Entry 2KG0 (solution NMR); this record covers chains A and B.

# Chain A
Name: Heterogeneous nuclear ribonucleoprotein F
From: Homo sapiens
Notes: fragment: hnRNP F, residue 103-194
Reference sequence: P52597 (HNRPF_HUMAN); numbering as in UniProt (aligned over 103-194)
Sequence (126 residues; each row starts with the number of its first residue):
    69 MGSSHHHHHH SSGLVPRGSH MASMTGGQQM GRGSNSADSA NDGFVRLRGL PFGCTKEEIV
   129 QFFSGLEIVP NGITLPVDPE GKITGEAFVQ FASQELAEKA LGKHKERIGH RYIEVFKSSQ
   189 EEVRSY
Not modelled in the structure: 69-102
Differences from the reference sequence: expression tag (69-102)
From the paper describing this entry:
  - binding site for the 6-nt RNA strand (chain B): Arg-116, Leu-118, Phe-120, Lys-150, Lys-173, Arg-179, Tyr-180, Glu-182, Phe-184
  - mutagenesis - K150A (5.4 x 10-6): unchanged binding to the 6-nt RNA strand (chain B)
  - mutagenesis - K173A (11.2 x 10-6), Y180A, F184A (22.6 x 10-6): decreased binding to the 6-nt RNA strand (chain B)
  - mutagenesis - R116A, F120A, R179A, E182A: abolished binding to the 6-nt RNA strand (chain B)

# Chain B
Molecule: 6-nt RNA strand
Sequence (6 nucleotides; numbered 1 to 6; the number before each row is that of its first residue):
     1 AGGGAU

# How chain A and chain B interact
Contacting residue pairs (24; chain A residue first):
  Arg-116(A) / G3(B)  base contact
  Arg-116(A) / G4(B)  base contact
  Arg-116(A) / U6(B)  base contact
  Gly-117(A) / G2(B)  base contact
  Gly-117(A) / G3(B)  base contact
  Gly-117(A) / G4(B)  base contact
  Leu-118(A) / G2(B)  base contact
  Pro-119(A) / G2(B)  base contact
  Phe-120(A) / A1(B)  base contact
  Phe-120(A) / G2(B)  base contact
  Lys-150(A) / A1(B)  base contact
  Ile-151(A) / A1(B)  base contact
  Gly-153(A) / G2(B)  base contact
  His-172(A) / A5(B)  base contact
  His-172(A) / U6(B)  sugar contact
  Lys-173(A) / A5(B)  base contact
  Arg-179(A) / G2(B)  base contact
  Arg-179(A) / G3(B)  base contact
  Tyr-180(A) / G3(B)  base contact
  Tyr-180(A) / A5(B)  base contact
  Glu-182(A) / G3(B)  base contact
  Glu-182(A) / G4(B)  base contact
  Glu-182(A) / A5(B)  base contact
  Phe-184(A) / U6(B)  sugar contact
Other interface residues (no listed pair), chain A (16 interface residues in all): Asp-146, Ile-181

# In short
The interface between chain A and chain B involves 16 residues on one side and 6 on the other. From the paper:
a binding site for the 6-nt RNA strand (chain B) at Arg-116(A), Leu-118(A) and Phe-120(A) among others; R116A,
F120A and R179A of chain A, among others, abolish binding to the 6-nt RNA strand (chain B); 8 substitutions
were tested in all.
Here chain A is Heterogeneous nuclear ribonucleoprotein F (Homo sapiens) and chain B is a 6-nt RNA strand.
Entry 2KG0 (Structure of the second qRRM domain of hnRNP F in complex with a AGGGAU G-tract RNA) was
determined by solution NMR (same publication as 2KFY and 2KG1).
